Entry 7YG2 (electron microscopy, 3.32 A resolution); this record covers chains M and A of the 12 polymer chains in the assembly.

== Chain M ==
Molecule: DBLMSP2
Organism: Plasmodium falciparum
UniProtKB: A0A0A7MCY3 (A0A0A7MCY3_PLAFA); residues 154-460 here correspond to UniProt positions 53-359 (UniProt number = residue number - 101)
Sequence (307 residues; row label = number of the first residue in the row):
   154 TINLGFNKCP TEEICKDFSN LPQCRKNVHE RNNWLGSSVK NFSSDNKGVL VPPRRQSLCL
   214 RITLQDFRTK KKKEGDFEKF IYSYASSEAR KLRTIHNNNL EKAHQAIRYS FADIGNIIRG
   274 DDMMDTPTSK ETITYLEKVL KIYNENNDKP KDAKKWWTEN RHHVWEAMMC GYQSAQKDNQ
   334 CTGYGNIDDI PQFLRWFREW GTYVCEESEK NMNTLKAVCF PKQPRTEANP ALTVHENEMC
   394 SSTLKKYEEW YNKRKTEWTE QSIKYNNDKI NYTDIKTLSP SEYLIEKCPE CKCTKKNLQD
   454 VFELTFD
Unresolved in the structure: 154-160, 172-183, 375-388, 458-460
Disulfides: C162-C334, C168-C323, C358-C446, C372-C393, C441-C444

== Chain A ==
Molecule: Immunoglobulin heavy constant mu
Organism: Homo sapiens
UniProtKB: P01871 (IGHM_HUMAN); residues 229-576 here correspond to UniProt positions 106-453 (UniProt number = residue number - 123)
Sequence (383 residues; each row starts with the number of its first residue):
   194 ASAWSHPQFE KGGGSGGGSG GSAWSHPQFE KIDTTIAELP PKVSVFVPPR DGFFGNPRKS
   254 KLICQATGFS PRQIQVSWLR EGKQVGSGVT TDQVQAEAKE SGPTTYKVTS TLTIKESDWL
   314 GQSMFTCRVD HRGLTFQQNA SSMCVPDQDT AIRVFAIPPS FASIFLTKST KLTCLVTDLT
   374 TYDSVTISWT RQNGEAVKTH TNISESHPNA TFSAVGEASI CEDDWNSGER FTCTVTHTDL
   434 PSPLKQTISR PKGVALHRPD VYLLPPAREQ LNLRESATIT CLVTGFSPAD VFVQWMQRGQ
   494 PLSPEKYVTS APMPEPQAPG RYFAHSILTV SEEEWNTGET YTCVVAHEAL PNRVTERTVD
   554 KSTGKPTLYN VSLVMSDTAG TCY
Unresolved in the structure: 194-344, 575-576
Construct notes: expression tag (194-228)
Disulfides: C367-C426, C474-C536
Glycans and other covalent adducts: N-acetylglucosamine (NAG) linked to N563
UniProt features mapped onto this chain:
  - glycosylation (N-linked (GlcNAc...) asparagine): N332 (complex), N395, N402

== How chain M and chain A interact ==
Residue-residue contacts (14; chain M residue first):
  R184(M) with D453(A), salt bridge
  N186(M) with R514(A)
  L188(M) with A511(A), hydrophobic
  G189(M) with A511(A)
  S190(M) with Q510(A)
  S191(M) with Q510(A), hydrogen bond
  F195(M) with Q510(A)
  E402(M) with L449(A)
  N405(M) with G446(A); V447(A), hydrogen bond (side chain-backbone)
  K406(M) with A448(A); L449(A); H450(A)
  E413(M) with P512(A)
Interface residues without a listed pair, chain M (13 interface residues in all): V192, T409
Interface residues without a listed pair, chain A (11 interface residues in all): G513

== Summary ==
13 residues of chain M and 11 residues of chain A are in contact; the contacts include 2 hydrogen bonds and 1
salt bridge. Among the polar pairs are R184(M)-D453(A), S191(M)-Q510(A) and N405(M)-V447(A).
N-acetylglucosamine is covalently linked to N563(A).
Here chain M is DBLMSP2 (Plasmodium falciparum) and chain A is Immunoglobulin heavy constant mu (Homo
sapiens). Entry 7YG2 (Cryo-EM structure of human IgM-Fc in complex with the J chain and the DBL domain of ...)
was determined by electron microscopy together with 7Y0H, 7Y0J and 7Y09 from the same study.
